7QN5 - chains C and D of the 7 polymer chains in the assembly; structure by electron microscopy, 2.50 A resolution.

Chain C (and D):
Name: Gamma-aminobutyric acid receptor subunit beta-3
Organism: Homo sapiens
Notes: chain D of this document is another copy of the same molecule, construct and numbering; everything in this record applies to it too
UniProtKB: P28472 (GBRB3_HUMAN); residues -24 to 448 here correspond to UniProt positions 1-473 (UniProt number = residue number + 25)
Sequence (473 residues; numbered -24 to 448; the number before each row is that of its first residue; numbers below 1 keep their minus sign (Met-24 is residue -24)):
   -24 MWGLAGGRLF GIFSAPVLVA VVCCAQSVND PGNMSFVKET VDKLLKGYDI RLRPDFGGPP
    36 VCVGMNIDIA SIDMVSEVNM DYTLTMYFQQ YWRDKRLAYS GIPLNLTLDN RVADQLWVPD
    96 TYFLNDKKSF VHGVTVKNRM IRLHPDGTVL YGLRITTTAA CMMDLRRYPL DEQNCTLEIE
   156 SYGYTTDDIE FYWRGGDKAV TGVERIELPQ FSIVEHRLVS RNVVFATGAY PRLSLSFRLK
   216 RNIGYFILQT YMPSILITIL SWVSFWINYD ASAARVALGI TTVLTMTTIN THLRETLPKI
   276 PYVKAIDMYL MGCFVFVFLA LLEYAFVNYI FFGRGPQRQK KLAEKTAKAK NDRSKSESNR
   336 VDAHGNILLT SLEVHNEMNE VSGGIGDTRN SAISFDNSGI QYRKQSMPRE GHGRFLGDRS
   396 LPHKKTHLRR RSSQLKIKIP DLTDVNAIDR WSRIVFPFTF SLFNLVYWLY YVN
Disordered / not traced: -24 to 6, 308-421, 448
Disulfides: Cys136-Cys150
Covalent attachments: N-acetylglucosamine (NAG) linked to Asn80; glycan linked to Asn149
Curated features (UniProtKB/Swiss-Prot):
  - binding site (benzamidine): Asp95 to Tyr97, Glu155 to Tyr157, Phe200
  - binding site (4-aminobutanoate): Tyr97, Glu155, Tyr157, Thr202
  - binding site (histamine): Tyr97, Ser156, Tyr157, Thr202
  - glycosylation (N-linked (GlcNAc...) asparagine): Asn8, Asn80, Asn149
From the paper describing this entry:
  - post-translational modification sites: Asn80, Asn149

How chain C and chain D interact:
Contacting residue pairs (99; chain C residue first):
  Gly7(C) - Phe31(D)
  Gly7(C) - Gly32(D)
  Met9(C) - Leu27(D)
  Met9(C) - Arg28(D)
  Met9(C) - Asp30(D)
  Met9(C) - Phe31(D)
  Met9(C) - Arg71(D)
  Val12(C) - Leu27(D)  hydrophobic
  Val12(C) - Phe31(D)  hydrophobic
  Lys13(C) - Gly22(D)  hydrogen bond (side chain-backbone)
  Lys13(C) - Asp24(D)  salt bridge
  Val16(C) - Arg26(D)
  Asp17(C) - Arg26(D)  salt bridge
  Leu20(C) - Arg26(D)
  Asp48(C) - Lys102(D)
  Met49(C) - Asn54(D)
  Tyr62(C) - Tyr97(D)  hydrogen bond
  Tyr62(C) - Leu99(D)
  Tyr62(C) - Tyr157(D)  hydrophobic
  Gln64(C) - Thr202(D)
  Leu81(C) - Phe31(D)  hydrophobic
  Thr82(C) - Phe31(D)
  Thr82(C) - Gly158(D)
  Thr82(C) - Tyr159(D)
  Leu83(C) - Arg26(D)
  Leu83(C) - Tyr159(D)
  Asp84(C) - Ile25(D)
  Asp84(C) - Arg26(D)  hydrogen bond (backbone-backbone)
  Asp84(C) - Tyr159(D)
  Arg86(C) - Ile25(D)
  Arg86(C) - Asp89(D)  hydrogen bond (side chain-backbone)
  Arg86(C) - Leu91(D)  hydrogen bond (side chain-backbone)
  Phe105(C) - Lys102(D)
  Phe105(C) - Lys103(D)
  His107(C) - Asp101(D)  salt bridge
  His107(C) - Lys102(D)
  Val109(C) - Thr96(D)
  Val109(C) - Tyr97(D)
  Val109(C) - Phe98(D)  hydrophobic
  Val109(C) - Ser104(D)
  Val109(C) - Phe105(D)
  Val109(C) - Ile130(D)  hydrophobic
  Thr110(C) - Thr96(D)  hydrogen bond (side chain-backbone)
  Thr110(C) - Leu128(D)
  Thr110(C) - Ile130(D)
  Val111(C) - Pro94(D)
  Val111(C) - Asp95(D)
  Val111(C) - Thr96(D)
  Asn113(C) - Tyr97(D)
  Asn113(C) - Tyr157(D)
  Arg114(C) - Tyr157(D)
  Met115(C) - Tyr157(D)  hydrophobic
  Met115(C) - Gly158(D)
  Arg117(C) - Gly158(D)  hydrogen bond (side chain-backbone)
  Arg117(C) - Thr202(D)  hydrogen bond (side chain-backbone)
  Arg117(C) - Tyr205(D)  hydrogen bond
  Gly127(C) - Tyr157(D)
  Leu128(C) - Tyr157(D)  hydrogen bond (backbone-side chain)
  Arg129(C) - Tyr97(D)
  Arg129(C) - Phe98(D)  hydrogen bond (side chain-backbone)
  Arg129(C) - Leu99(D)  hydrogen bond (side chain-backbone)
  Arg129(C) - Asp101(D)  salt bridge
  Arg129(C) - Tyr157(D)  hydrogen bond (backbone-side chain)
  Pro184(C) - Lys274(D)
  Pro184(C) - Ile275(D)  hydrophobic
  Pro184(C) - Pro276(D)
  Gln185(C) - Lys274(D)
  Gly219(C) - Pro276(D)
  Tyr220(C) - Lys274(D)
  Tyr220(C) - Ile275(D)
  Tyr220(C) - Pro276(D)
  Leu223(C) - Arg269(D)
  Leu223(C) - Val278(D)  hydrophobic
  Leu223(C) - Met286(D)  hydrophobic
  Gln224(C) - Thr266(D)  hydrogen bond (side chain-backbone)
  Gln224(C) - Arg269(D)
  Leu231(C) - Phe289(D)  hydrophobic
  Ile232(C) - Leu259(D)  hydrophobic
  Ile234(C) - Phe293(D)  hydrophobic
  Leu235(C) - Leu296(D)  hydrophobic
  Val238(C) - Leu297(D)  hydrophobic
  Val238(C) - Ala300(D)  hydrophobic
  Trp241(C) - Asn303(D)  hydrogen bond (backbone-side chain)
  Trp241(C) - Tyr304(D)
  Ile242(C) - Asn303(D)
  Asn243(C) - Asn303(D)
  Asn243(C) - Phe307(D)
  Ala246(C) - Ser247(D)
  Ala248(C) - Ala248(D)  hydrophobic
  Ala249(C) - Ser247(D)
  Ala249(C) - Val251(D)  hydrophobic
  Ala252(C) - Ile255(D)
  Leu253(C) - Val251(D)  hydrophobic
  Leu253(C) - Ile255(D)  hydrophobic
  Thr256(C) - Ile255(D)
  Thr256(C) - Leu259(D)
  Thr260(C) - Leu259(D)
  His267(C) - Glu270(D)  salt bridge
  Arg428(C) - Tyr304(D)
Also at the interface, not in a pair above, chain C (60 interface residues in all): Asp43, Tyr66, Val87, Leu125, Tyr143, Arg180, Glu182, Asn217, Asp245
Also at the interface, not in a pair above, chain D (64 interface residues in all): Tyr23, Phe63, Gln65, Ala88, Trp92, Val93, Val106, Met137, Thr160, Asp163, Phe200, Val258

Overview:
60 residues of chain C face 64 of chain D across their interface, with 15 hydrogen bonds and 5 salt bridges.
Polar contacts include Lys13(C)-Asp24(D), Asp17(C)-Arg26(D) and His107(C)-Asp101(D). Covalently linked
N-acetylglucosamine: at Asn80(C). UniProt lists 7 benzamidine-binding residues, 4 residues binding
4-aminobutanoate and 4 histamine-binding residues on chain C. From the paper: modification sites Asn80(C) and
Asn149(C).
Chain C and chain D are both Gamma-aminobutyric acid receptor subunit beta-3 (Homo sapiens); the structure,
Cryo-EM structure of human full-length extrasynaptic alpha4beta3delta GABA(A)R in complex with nanobody Nb25,
was determined by electron microscopy (same publication as 7QN6, 7QN7, 7QN8, 7QN9, 7QNA, 7QNB and 3 further
entries).
